PDB entry 7SJ0 | electron microscopy, 3.36 A resolution | chains A and B of the 3 polymer chains in the assembly

== Chain A ==
Molecule: Spike glycoprotein
Source organism: Severe acute respiratory syndrome coronavirus 2
UniProtKB: P0DTC2 (SPIKE_SARS2); residues 1-1208 here = UniProt positions 1-1208
Amino-acid sequence (1288 residues; row label = number of the first residue in the row):
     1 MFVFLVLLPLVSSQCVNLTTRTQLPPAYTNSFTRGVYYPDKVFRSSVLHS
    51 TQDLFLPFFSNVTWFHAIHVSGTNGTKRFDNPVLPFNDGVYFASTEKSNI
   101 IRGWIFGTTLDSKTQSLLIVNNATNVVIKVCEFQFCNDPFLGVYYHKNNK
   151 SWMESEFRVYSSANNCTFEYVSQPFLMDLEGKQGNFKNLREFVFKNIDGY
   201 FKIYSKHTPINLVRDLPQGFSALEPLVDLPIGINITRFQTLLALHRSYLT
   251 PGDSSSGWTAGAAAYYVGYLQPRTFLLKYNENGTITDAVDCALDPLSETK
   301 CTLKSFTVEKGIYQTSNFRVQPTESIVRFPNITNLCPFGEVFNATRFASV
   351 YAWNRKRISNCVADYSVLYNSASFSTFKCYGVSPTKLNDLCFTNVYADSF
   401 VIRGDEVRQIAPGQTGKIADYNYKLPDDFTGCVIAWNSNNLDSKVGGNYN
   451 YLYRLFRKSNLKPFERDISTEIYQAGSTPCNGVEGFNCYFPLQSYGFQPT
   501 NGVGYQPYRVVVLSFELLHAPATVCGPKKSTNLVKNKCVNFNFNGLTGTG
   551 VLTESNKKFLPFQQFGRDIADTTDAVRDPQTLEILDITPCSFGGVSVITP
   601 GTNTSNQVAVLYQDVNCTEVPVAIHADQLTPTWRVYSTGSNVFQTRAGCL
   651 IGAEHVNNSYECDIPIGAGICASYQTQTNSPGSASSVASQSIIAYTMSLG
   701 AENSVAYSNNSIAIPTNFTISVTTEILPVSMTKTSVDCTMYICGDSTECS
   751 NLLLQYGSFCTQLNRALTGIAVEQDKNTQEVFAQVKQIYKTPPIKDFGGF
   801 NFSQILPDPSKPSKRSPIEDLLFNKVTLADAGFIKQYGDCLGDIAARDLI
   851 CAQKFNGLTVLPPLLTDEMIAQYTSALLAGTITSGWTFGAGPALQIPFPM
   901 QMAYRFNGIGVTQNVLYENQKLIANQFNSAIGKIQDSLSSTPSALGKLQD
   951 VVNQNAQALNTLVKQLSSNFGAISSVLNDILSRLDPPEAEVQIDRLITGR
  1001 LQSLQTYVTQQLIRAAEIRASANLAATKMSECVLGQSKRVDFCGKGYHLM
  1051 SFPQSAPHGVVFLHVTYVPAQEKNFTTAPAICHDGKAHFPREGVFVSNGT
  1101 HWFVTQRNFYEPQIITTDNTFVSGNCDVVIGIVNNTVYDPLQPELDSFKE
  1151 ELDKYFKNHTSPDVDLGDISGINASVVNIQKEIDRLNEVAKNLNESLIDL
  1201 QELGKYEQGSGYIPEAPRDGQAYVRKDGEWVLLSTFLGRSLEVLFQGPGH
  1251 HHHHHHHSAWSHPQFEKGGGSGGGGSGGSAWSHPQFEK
Not modelled in the structure: 1-13, 35-59, 114, 220-225, 232, 271-1288
Sequence notes: engineered mutation G682 (Arg in P0DTC2), S683 (Arg in P0DTC2), S685 (Arg in P0DTC2), P817 (Phe in P0DTC2), P892 (Ala in P0DTC2), P899 (Ala in P0DTC2), P942 (Ala in P0DTC2), P986 (Lys in P0DTC2), P987 (Val in P0DTC2); expression tag (1209-1288)
Curated features (UniProtKB/Swiss-Prot):
  - region: N280 to C301 (Putative superantigen), R403 to D405 (Integrin-binding motif), N448 to F456 (Immunodominant HLA epitope recognized by the CD8+), P681, A684 (Putative superantigen), S816 to Y837 (Fusion peptide 1), K835 to F855 (Fusion peptide 2), D1163 to E1202 (Heptad repeat 2)
  - site: R815, S816 (Cleavage)
  - glycosylation: N17 (N-linked (GlcNAc...) (complex) asparagine), N61 (N-linked (GlcNAc...) (hybrid) asparagine), N74 (N-linked (GlcNAc...) (complex) asparagine), N122 (N-linked (GlcNAc...) (hybrid) asparagine), N149 (N-linked (GlcNAc...) (complex) asparagine), N165 (N-linked (GlcNAc...) (complex) asparagine), N234 (N-linked (GlcNAc...) (high mannose) asparagine), N282 (N-linked (GlcNAc...) (complex) asparagine), T323 (O-linked (GalNAc) threonine), S325 (O-linked (HexNAc...) serine), N331 (N-linked (GlcNAc...) (complex) asparagine), N343 (N-linked (GlcNAc...) (complex) asparagine), N603 (N-linked (GlcNAc...) (hybrid) asparagine), N616 (N-linked (GlcNAc...) (complex) asparagine), N657 (N-linked (GlcNAc...) (complex) asparagine), T676 (O-linked (GlcNAc...) threonine), T678 (O-linked (GlcNAc...) threonine), N709 (N-linked (GlcNAc...) (high mannose) asparagine), N717 (N-linked (GlcNAc...) (hybrid) asparagine), N801 (N-linked (GlcNAc...) (hybrid) asparagine) and 6 more in UniProt
Disulfide bonds: C15-C136, C131-C166
Covalent attachments: N-acetylglucosamine (NAG) linked to N17, N61, N122, N149, N165

== Chain B ==
Molecule: A7V3 Fab heavy chain
Source organism: Homo sapiens
Notes: antibody fragment or engineered binder
Amino-acid sequence (122 residues; row label = number of the first residue in the row):
     1 QVQLVQSGAEVKKPGASVKVSCKVSGYTLTELSMHWVRQAPGKGLEWMGG
    51 FDPEDGETIYAQKFQGRVTMTEDTSTDTAYMELSSLRSEDTAVYYCATGS
   101 PFDRTQNWFDPWGQGTLVTVSS
Not modelled in the structure: 121-122
Disulfide bonds: C22-C96

== Chain A / chain B interface ==
Residue-residue contacts (19; chain A residue first):
  H146(A) - T30(B)
  K147(A) - L29(B)
  K147(A) - T30(B)  hydrogen bond (backbone-backbone)
  K147(A) - L32(B)
  K147(A) - F51(B)
  R246(A) - Y27(B)
  S247(A) - Y27(B)  hydrogen bond (backbone-side chain)
  Y248(A) - L32(B)  hydrophobic
  Y248(A) - G99(B)
  Y248(A) - S100(B)
  Y248(A) - P101(B)
  Y248(A) - W108(B)
  Y248(A) - D110(B)  hydrogen bond (side chain-backbone)
  L249(A) - D103(B)
  L249(A) - W108(B)
  P251(A) - W108(B)  hydrophobic
  P251(A) - D110(B)
  S254(A) - Q1(B)  hydrogen bond (backbone-side chain)
  S255(A) - Q1(B)
Interface residues without a listed pair, chain A (14 interface residues in all): Y145, K150, T250, G252, D253
Interface residues without a listed pair, chain B (17 interface residues in all): E31, P53, T98, F102, P111

== In short ==
14 residues of chain A face 17 of chain B across their interface; the contacts include 4 hydrogen bonds. Polar
contacts include S247(A)-Y27(B), Y248(A)-D110(B) and S254(A)-Q1(B). Covalently linked N-acetylglucosamine: at
N17(A), N61(A), N122(A), N149(A) and N165(A).
Chain A is Spike glycoprotein (Severe acute respiratory syndrome coronavirus 2) and chain B is A7V3 Fab heavy
chain (Homo sapiens); the structure, Antibody A7V3 bound to N-terminal domain of the spike, was determined by
electron microscopy.
